PDB entry 1JUT | X-ray diffraction, 2.70 A resolution | chains A and B

# Chain A (and B)
Name: Thymidylate synthase
From: Escherichia coli
Notes: EC 2.1.1.45; chain B of this document is another copy of the same molecule, construct and numbering; everything in this record applies to it too
UniProt: P0A884 (TYSY_ECOLI); numbering as in UniProt (aligned over 1-264)
Amino-acid sequence (264 residues; row label = number of the first residue in the row):
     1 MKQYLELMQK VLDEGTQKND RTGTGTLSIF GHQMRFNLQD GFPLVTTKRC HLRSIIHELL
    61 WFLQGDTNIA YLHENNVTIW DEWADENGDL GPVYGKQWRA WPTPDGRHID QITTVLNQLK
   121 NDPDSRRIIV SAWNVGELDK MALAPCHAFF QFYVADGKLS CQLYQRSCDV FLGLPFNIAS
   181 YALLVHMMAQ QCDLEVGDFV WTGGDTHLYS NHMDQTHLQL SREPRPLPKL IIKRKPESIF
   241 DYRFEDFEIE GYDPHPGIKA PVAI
Construct notes: modified residue (1)
Modified / non-standard residues: M1 (n-carboxymethionine; CXM)
Covalent attachments: 2'-deoxyuridine 5'-monophosphate (UMP) linked to C146
Residues lining bound ligands:
  - ly338529 (LYD; 2-{4-[2-(2-amino-4-oxo-4,7-dihydro-3H-pyrrolo[2,3-d]pyrimidin-5-yl)-ethyl]-benzoylamino}-3-methyl-butyric acid): K48, E58, I79, W80, W83, L143, D169, L172, G173, F176, Y209, I258, V262, A263
  - 2'-deoxyuridine 5'-monophosphate (UMP): R21, Y94, L143, H147, Q165, R166, S167, C168, D169, G173, L174, N177, H207, Y209
Curated features (UniProtKB/Swiss-Prot):
  - active site: C146 (Nucleophile)
  - binding site (dUMP): R21, R126, R127, R166 to D169, N177, H207 to Y209
  - binding site ((6R)-5,10-methylene-5,6,7,8-tetrahydrofolate): H51, D169, A263

# Interface between chain A and chain B
Contacting residue pairs (98):
  T16(A) with D156(B)
  K18(A) with D124(B), hydrogen bond (side chain-backbone); Y153(B); V154(B)
  N19(A) with D124(B)
  D20(A) with R126(B), salt bridge
  R21(A) with R126(B)
  T26(A) with R126(B)
  S28(A) with Y153(B), hydrogen bond
  I29(A) with Y153(B)
  F30(A) with R35(B), hydrogen bond (backbone-side chain); Q151(B); Y153(B), hydrophobic; S160(B); C161(B); Q162(B)
  G31(A) with Q33(B); R35(B), hydrogen bond (backbone-side chain); Q162(B)
  H32(A) with Q33(B), hydrogen bond (backbone-side chain)
  Q33(A) with G31(B); H32(B), hydrogen bond (side chain-backbone); Q33(B), hydrogen bond (side chain-backbone); T202(B)
  R35(A) with F30(B), hydrogen bond (side chain-backbone); G31(B), hydrogen bond (side chain-backbone)
  W101(A) with W101(B), hydrophobic; N134(B); V135(B); G136(B)
  P102(A) with P104(B), hydrophobic
  T103(A) with G136(B)
  P104(A) with T103(B); P104(B)
  D105(A) with K140(B)
  I109(A) with V135(B), hydrophobic
  Q111(A) with V135(B)
  D124(A) with K18(B); N19(B), hydrogen bond (side chain-backbone)
  R126(A) with D20(B), salt bridge; T26(B); R166(B), hydrogen bond (backbone-side chain); S167(B); D205(B); H207(B); Y209(B), hydrogen bond
  R127(A) with R21(B); L143(B); A144(B); R166(B)
  I129(A) with W133(B); R166(B)
  S131(A) with W133(B)
  W133(A) with I129(B); S131(B); F149(B), hydrophobic
  N134(A) with W101(B)
  V135(A) with W101(B), hydrophobic; Q111(B)
  G136(A) with W101(B)
  A144(A) with R127(B)
  F149(A) with W133(B), hydrophobic; Y164(B), hydrophobic
  Q151(A) with F30(B); Y164(B), hydrogen bond; R166(B); G204(B)
  Y153(A) with K18(B); S28(B), hydrogen bond; F30(B), hydrophobic; D205(B)
  D156(A) with T16(B), hydrogen bond
  S160(A) with F30(B)
  C161(A) with F30(B)
  Q162(A) with F30(B); G31(B); Y164(B), hydrogen bond; T202(B); G203(B), hydrogen bond (side chain-backbone); G204(B)
  Y164(A) with F149(B), hydrophobic; Q151(B), hydrogen bond; Q162(B), hydrogen bond
  R166(A) with R126(B), hydrogen bond (side chain-backbone); R127(B); I129(B); Q151(B), hydrogen bond (backbone-side chain)
  S167(A) with R126(B)
  T202(A) with Q33(B); Q162(B); T202(B)
  G203(A) with Q162(B), hydrogen bond (backbone-side chain)
  G204(A) with Q151(B); Q162(B)
  D205(A) with R126(B); Y153(B)
  H207(A) with R126(B), hydrogen bond
  Y209(A) with R126(B), hydrogen bond
Other interface residues (no listed pair), chain A (52 interface residues in all): E137, L143, A148, F152, V154, A155
Other interface residues (no listed pair), chain B (55 interface residues in all): I29, P102, I109, P123, S125, E137, A148, F152, A155, V200

# In short
52 residues of chain A and 55 residues of chain B are in contact; the contacts include 24 hydrogen bonds and 2
salt bridges. Among the polar pairs are D20(A)-R126(B), K18(A)-D124(B) and S28(A)-Y153(B). Bound to chain A:
ly338529. Covalently linked 2'-deoxyuridine 5'-monophosphate: at C146(A).
Both chains are Thymidylate synthase (Escherichia coli). Entry 1JUT (E. coli Thymidylate Synthase Bound to
dUMP and LY338529, A Pyrrolo(2,3-d)pyrimidine-based Antifolate) was determined by X-ray diffraction, deposited
together with 1JTQ, 1JTU, 1JU6 and 1JUJ.
